Entry 8XGT (X-ray diffraction, 2.81 A resolution); this record covers chains B and C of the 11 polymer chains in the assembly.

== Chain B (and C) ==
Protein: Glutaminyl-peptide cyclotransferase
Organism: Homo sapiens
Notes: EC 2.3.2.5; chain C of this document is another copy of the same molecule, construct and numbering; everything in this record applies to it too
UniProtKB: Q16769 (QPCT_HUMAN); residue numbers follow UniProt; this construct covers 33-361
Sequence (329 residues; numbered 33 to 361; the number before each row is that of its first residue):
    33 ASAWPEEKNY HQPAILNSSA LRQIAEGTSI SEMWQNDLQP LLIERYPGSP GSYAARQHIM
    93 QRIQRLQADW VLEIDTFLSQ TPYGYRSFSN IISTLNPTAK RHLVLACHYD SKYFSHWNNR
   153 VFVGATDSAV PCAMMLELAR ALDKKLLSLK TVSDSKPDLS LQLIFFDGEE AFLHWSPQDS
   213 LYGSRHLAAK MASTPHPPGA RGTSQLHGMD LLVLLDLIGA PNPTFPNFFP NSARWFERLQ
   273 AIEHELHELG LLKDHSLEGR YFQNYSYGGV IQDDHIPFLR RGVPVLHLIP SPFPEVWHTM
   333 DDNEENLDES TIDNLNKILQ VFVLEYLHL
Unresolved in the structure: 183-188
UniProt features mapped onto this chain:
  - active site (Proton acceptor): Glu201, Asp248
  - binding site (Zn(2+)): Asp159, Glu202, His330
  - glycosylation (N-linked (GlcNAc...) asparagine): Asn49, Asn296
  - natural variant: Arg54 (R54W: Lowers activity by approximately 30%)
  - mutagenesis: Lys144 (K144A: Lowers activity by approximately 40%), Phe146 (F146A: Lowers activity by approximately 30%), Ser160 (S160A: Reduces activity by about 50%; S160G: Reduces activity by 96%), Glu201 (E201D: Reduces activity by about 98%; E201L/Q: Abolishes activity), Trp207 (W207L: Greatly lowers activity), Asp248 (D248A: Reduces activity by 99%; D248Q: Abolishes activity), Gln304 (Q304L: Lowers activity by approximately 35%), Asp305 (D305A/E/L: Abolishes activity; D305N: Reduces activity by 99%), His319 (H319L: Reduces activity by 87%), Phe325 (F325A: Greatly lowers activity), Trp329 (W329A: Abolishes activity)
Ion coordination: Zn2+: Asp159, Glu202, His330 (together with A1D48)
Ligand contacts: A1D48 ((3Z)-3-(1H-benzimidazol-5-ylmethylidene)-4-oxidanyl-1H-indol-2-one): His140, Asp159, Glu201, Glu202, Trp207, Asp248, Leu249, Ile303, Gln304, Asp305, Ile321, Phe325, Trp329, His330

== How chain B and chain C interact ==
Residue-residue contacts (21):
  Pro253(B) - Asp286(C)
  Pro253(B) - His287(C)
  Asn254(B) - Asn254(C)
  Asn254(B) - Ser288(C)  hydrogen bond
  His279(B) - Glu327(C)  salt bridge
  Lys285(B) - Leu339(C)
  Asp286(B) - Pro253(C)
  Asp286(B) - Asp340(C)
  Asp286(B) - Ser342(C)
  His287(B) - Pro253(C)
  Ser288(B) - Pro253(C)
  Ser288(B) - Asn254(C)
  Ser288(B) - Glu327(C)
  Leu289(B) - Glu327(C)  hydrogen bond (backbone-side chain)
  Glu290(B) - Pro324(C)
  Glu327(B) - His279(C)  salt bridge
  Glu327(B) - Ser288(C)
  Glu327(B) - Leu289(C)  hydrogen bond (side chain-backbone)
  Leu339(B) - Lys285(C)  hydrogen bond (backbone-side chain)
  Leu339(B) - Asp286(C)
  Asp340(B) - Asp286(C)
Other interface residues (no listed pair), chain B (15 interface residues in all): Pro324, Glu337, Ser342
Other interface residues (no listed pair), chain C (16 interface residues in all): Thr256, Glu290, Gly291

== Summary ==
15 residues of chain B face 16 of chain C across their interface; the contacts include 4 hydrogen bonds and 2
salt bridges. Polar pairs include His279(B)-Glu327(C), Asn254(B)-Ser288(C) and Leu289(B)-Glu327(C). Chain B
binds compound A1D48.
Chain B and chain C are both Glutaminyl-peptide cyclotransferase (Homo sapiens); the structure, Crystal
structure of human secretory glutaminyl cyclase in complex with
(Z)-3-((1H-benzo[d]imidazol-5-yl)methylene)-4-hydroxyindolin-2-one, was determined by X-ray diffraction
together with 8XFV, 8XGA, 8XGB and 8XGY from the same study.
